Entry 9EMV (X-ray diffraction, 2.34 A resolution); this record covers chains A and B.

Chain A:
Molecule: 2'-O-methyltransferase nsp16
Organism: Severe acute respiratory syndrome coronavirus 2
Notes: EC 2.1.1.57
UniProtKB: P0DTD1 (R1AB_SARS2); residue numbers follow UniProt; this construct covers 6799-7096
Amino-acid sequence (304 residues; numbered 6799 to 7102; the number before each row is that of its first residue):
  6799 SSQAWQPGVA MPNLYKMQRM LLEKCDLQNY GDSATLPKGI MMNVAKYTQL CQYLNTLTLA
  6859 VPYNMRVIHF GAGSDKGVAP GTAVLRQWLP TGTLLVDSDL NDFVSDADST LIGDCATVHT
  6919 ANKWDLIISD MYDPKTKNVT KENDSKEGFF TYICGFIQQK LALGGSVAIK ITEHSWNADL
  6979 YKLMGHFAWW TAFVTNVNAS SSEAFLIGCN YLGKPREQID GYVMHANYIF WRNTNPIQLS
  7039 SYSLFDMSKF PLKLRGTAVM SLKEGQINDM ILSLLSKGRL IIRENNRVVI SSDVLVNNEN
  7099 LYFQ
Unresolved in the structure: 6799, 7100-7102
Differences from the reference sequence: expression tag (7097-7102)
UniProt features mapped onto this chain:
  - active site: Lys6844, Asp6928, Lys6968, Glu7001
  - mutagenesis: Asp6928 (D6928A: Complete loss of virus replication in human respiratory cells), Lys6968 (K6968A: Complete loss of virus replication in human respiratory cells)
Small-molecule neighbours:
  - 7-methyl-gpppa / V9G: Lys6822, Cys6823, Asp6824, Leu6825, Tyr6828, Asn6841, Lys6844, Asp6928, Tyr6930, Pro6932, Thr6934, Lys6935, Val6937, Lys6968, Thr6970, Glu6971, His6972, Ser6973, Asn6996, Ser6999, Ser7000, Glu7001
  - S-adenosylhomocysteine / sangivamycin: Asn6841, Tyr6845, His6867, Gly6869, Ala6870, Gly6871, Ser6872, Pro6878, Gly6879, Asp6897, Leu6898, Asn6899, Gly6911, Asp6912, Cys6913, Asp6928, Met6929, Tyr6930, Asp6931, Pro6932, Phe6947
From the paper describing this entry:
  - conformationally variable residues (loop rearrangement): Tyr6828, Pro6932, Lys6935

Chain B:
Molecule: Non-structural protein 10
Organism: Severe acute respiratory syndrome coronavirus 2
UniProtKB: P0DTD1 (R1AB_SARS2); residue numbers follow UniProt; this construct covers 4254-4392
Amino-acid sequence (140 residues; row label = number of the first residue in the row):
  4253 GAGNATEVPA NSTVLSFCAF AVDAAKAYKD YLASGGQPIT NCVKMLCTHT GTGQAITVTP
  4313 EANMDQESFG GASCCLYCRC HIDHPNPKGF CDLKGKYVQI PTTCANDPVG FTLKNTVCTV
  4373 CGMWKGYGCS CDQLREPMLQ
Unresolved in the structure: 4253-4270, 4386-4392
Differences from the reference sequence: expression tag (4253)
UniProt features mapped onto this chain:
  - binding site (Zn(2+)): Cys4327, Cys4330, His4336, Cys4343, Cys4370, Cys4373, Cys4381, Cys4383
  - site: Gln4392 (Cleavage)
Ion coordination: Zn2+ site 1: Cys4327, Cys4330, His4336, Cys4343; Zn2+ site 2: Cys4370, Cys4373, Cys4381, Cys4383

Chain A / chain B interface:
Residue-residue contacts - 44 pairs, chain A then chain B:
  Lys6836(A) - Lys4296(B)  hydrogen bond (backbone-side chain)
  Gly6837(A) - Lys4296(B)
  Ile6838(A) - Lys4296(B)
  Ile6838(A) - Met4297(B)
  Ile6838(A) - Leu4298(B)  hydrophobic
  Met6839(A) - Asn4293(B)
  Met6839(A) - Cys4294(B)
  Met6839(A) - Val4295(B)  hydrophobic
  Val6842(A) - Val4295(B)  hydrophobic
  Val6842(A) - Lys4296(B)
  Thr6846(A) - Leu4298(B)
  Lys6874(A) - Asn4293(B)  hydrogen bond
  Val6876(A) - Asn4293(B)
  Val6876(A) - Val4295(B)  hydrophobic
  Val6876(A) - Arg4331(B)
  Pro6878(A) - Val4295(B)  hydrophobic
  Ala6881(A) - Val4295(B)  hydrophobic
  Ala6881(A) - Met4297(B)
  Ala6881(A) - Tyr4349(B)  hydrogen bond (backbone-side chain)
  Val6882(A) - Met4297(B)
  Arg6884(A) - Gly4347(B)  hydrogen bond (side chain-backbone)
  Arg6884(A) - Tyr4349(B)
  Gln6885(A) - Met4297(B)
  Gln6885(A) - Leu4298(B)  hydrogen bond (side chain-backbone)
  Gln6885(A) - Pro4312(B)
  Gln6885(A) - Tyr4349(B)  hydrogen bond (backbone-side chain)
  Thr6889(A) - Val4310(B)
  Asp6900(A) - His4333(B)  salt bridge
  Val6902(A) - Cys4330(B)
  Val6902(A) - Arg4331(B)
  Ser6903(A) - Ala4324(B)
  Ser6903(A) - Lys4346(B)  hydrogen bond (backbone-side chain)
  Asp6904(A) - Gly4322(B)
  Asp6904(A) - Gly4323(B)  hydrogen bond (side chain-backbone)
  Asp6904(A) - Ala4324(B)  hydrogen bond (side chain-backbone)
  Asp6904(A) - Lys4346(B)
  Asp6904(A) - Gly4347(B)  hydrogen bond (side chain-backbone)
  Asp6904(A) - Lys4348(B)
  Ala6905(A) - Lys4346(B)
  Leu7042(A) - Leu4298(B)  hydrophobic
  Met7045(A) - Leu4298(B)
  Met7045(A) - Cys4299(B)
  Met7045(A) - Thr4300(B)
  Ser7046(A) - Thr4300(B)
Also at the interface, not in a pair above, chain A (24 interface residues in all): Pro6835, Ala6843
Also at the interface, not in a pair above, chain B (23 interface residues in all): Thr4311, Ser4325, Leu4345

Overview:
24 residues of chain A and 23 residues of chain B are in contact; the contacts include 10 hydrogen bonds and 1
salt bridge. Among the polar pairs are Asp6900(A)-His4333(B), Lys6836(A)-Lys4296(B) and Lys6874(A)-Asn4293(B).
Ligands of chain A: S-adenosylhomocysteine / sangivamycin and 7-methyl-gpppa / V9G. From the paper:
conformational variability at Tyr6828(A), Pro6932(A) and Lys6935(A).
Chain A is 2'-O-methyltransferase nsp16 and chain B is Non-structural protein 10, both from Severe acute
respiratory syndrome coronavirus 2; the structure, SARS-CoV-2 nsp10-16 methyltransferase in complex with
Sangivamycin and m7GpppA (Cap0-analog)/m7GpppAm (Cap1-analog), was determined by X-ray diffraction together
with 8BSD, 8BZV, 8C5M, 8OSX, 8OT0, 8OTO and 8 further entries from the same study.
